6OPC - chains E and F of the 8 polymer chains in the assembly; structure by electron microscopy, 3.70 A resolution.

[Chain E (and F)]
Molecule: Cell division control protein 48
Organism: Saccharomyces cerevisiae
Notes: EC 3.6.4.6; chain F of this document is another copy of the same molecule, construct and numbering; everything in this record applies to it too
UniProt: P25694 (CDC48_YEAST); residue numbers follow UniProt; this construct covers 1-835
Amino-acid sequence (835 residues; row label = number of the first residue in the row):
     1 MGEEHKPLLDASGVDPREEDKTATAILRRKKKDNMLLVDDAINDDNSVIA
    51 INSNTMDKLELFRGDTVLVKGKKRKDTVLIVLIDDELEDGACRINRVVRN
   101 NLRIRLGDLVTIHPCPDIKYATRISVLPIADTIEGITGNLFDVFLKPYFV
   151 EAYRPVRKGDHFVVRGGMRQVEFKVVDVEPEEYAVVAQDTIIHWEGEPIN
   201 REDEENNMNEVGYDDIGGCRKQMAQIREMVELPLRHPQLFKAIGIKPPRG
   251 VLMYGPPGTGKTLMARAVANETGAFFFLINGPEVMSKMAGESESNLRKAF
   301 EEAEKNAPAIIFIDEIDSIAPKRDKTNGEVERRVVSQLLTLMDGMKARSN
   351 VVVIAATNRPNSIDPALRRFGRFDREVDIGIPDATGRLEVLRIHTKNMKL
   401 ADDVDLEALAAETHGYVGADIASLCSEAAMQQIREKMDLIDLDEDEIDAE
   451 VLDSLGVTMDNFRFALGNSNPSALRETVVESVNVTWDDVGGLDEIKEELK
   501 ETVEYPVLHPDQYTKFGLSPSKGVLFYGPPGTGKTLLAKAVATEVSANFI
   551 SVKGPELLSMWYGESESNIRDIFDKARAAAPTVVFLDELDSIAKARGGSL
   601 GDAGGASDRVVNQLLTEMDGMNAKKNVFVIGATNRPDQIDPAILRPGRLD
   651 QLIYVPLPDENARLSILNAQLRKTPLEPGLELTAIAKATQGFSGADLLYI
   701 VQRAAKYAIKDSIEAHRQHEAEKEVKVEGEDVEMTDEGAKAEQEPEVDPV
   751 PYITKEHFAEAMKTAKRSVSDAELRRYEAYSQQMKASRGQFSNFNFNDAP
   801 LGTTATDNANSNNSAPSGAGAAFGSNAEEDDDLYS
Not modelled in the structure: 1-30, 469-480, 714-751, 797-835 (chain F: 1-30, 197-218, 287-289, 381-382, 471-484, 517-521, 530-531, 559-562, 656-658, 726-743, 785-835)
Small-molecule neighbours:
  - ADP (adenosine-5'-diphosphate), molecule 1: Asp215, Ile216, Gly217, Gly258, Thr259, Gly260, Lys261, Thr262, Leu263, Arg266, Val390, Ile393, His394, Gly418, Ala419
  - ADP, molecule 2: Asp488, Val489, Gly490, Pro530, Gly531, Thr532, Gly533, Lys534, Thr535, Leu536, Ile666, Gln670, Gly694, Ala695, Leu698
  - ADP / beryllium trifluoride, molecule 1: Asp343, Arg369, Arg372
  - ADP / beryllium trifluoride, molecule 2: Asp619, Arg645, Arg648
UniProt features mapped onto this chain:
  - binding site (ATP): Pro257 to Leu263, Asn358, His394, Gly531 to Leu536
  - modified residue: Ser472 (Phosphoserine), Ser519 (Phosphoserine), Thr735 (Phosphothreonine), Ser770 (Phosphoserine)
  - cross-link (Glycyl lysine isopeptide (Lys-Gly)): Lys305 (interchain with G-Cter in ubiquitin), Lys322 (interchain with G-Cter in ubiquitin), Lys346 (interchain with G-Cter in ubiquitin), Lys522 (interchain with G-Cter in ubiquitin), Lys539 (interchain with G-Cter in ubiquitin), Lys594 (interchain with G-Cter in ubiquitin), Lys673 (interchain with G-Cter in ubiquitin)
  - mutagenesis: Lys261 (K261A: Moderate reduction in growth rate; K261T: Probable loss of ATP binding. Complete loss of catalytic activity), Glu315 (E315A: Moderate reduction in growth rate; E315D: Severe loss of catalytic activity without affecting cooperativity between the 2 ATP-binding regions. Slight reduction in growth rate ...), Asn358 (N358A: Slight reduction in growth rate. Restores cell growth; when associated with Q-315), Arg369 (R369A: No effect on growth rate. Restores cell growth; when associated with Q-315), Pro471 (P471A/S: Restores cell growth; when associated with Q-315), Arg475 (R475H: Restores cell growth; when associated with Q-315), Lys534 (K534A/T: Severe loss of catalytic activity. Lethal), Glu588 (E588D: Moderate reduction in growth rate; E588Q: Lethal), Arg645 (R645A: Lethal)

[Chain E / chain F interface]
Pairs across the interface (19):
  Lys287(E) - Asn327(F)
  Asn397(E) - Gly244(F)
  Met398(E) - Ile243(F)
  Ile433(E) - Ile243(F)  hydrophobic
  Leu442(E) - Leu232(F)  hydrophobic
  Asp443(E) - Arg235(F)
  Asp443(E) - His236(F)  hydrogen bond (side chain-backbone)
  Ile447(E) - His236(F)
  Ile447(E) - Gln238(F)
  Ile447(E) - Leu239(F)
  Met560(E) - Asp602(F)
  Pro675(E) - Lys515(F)
  Ala705(E) - Phe516(F)
  Ala708(E) - Phe516(F)  hydrophobic
  Ile709(E) - Gln512(F)
  Ile709(E) - Tyr513(F)  hydrophobic
  Ile709(E) - Phe516(F)  hydrophobic
  Ser712(E) - Gln512(F)
  Ile713(E) - Tyr505(F)  hydrophobic
Interface residues without a listed pair, chain E (19 interface residues in all): Glu283, Ser286, Ala429, Met437, Glu556
Interface residues without a listed pair, chain F (19 interface residues in all): Glu228, Glu231, Ile245, Ser336, Asn612

[In short]
The chain E/chain F interface involves 19 residues from each chain, with 1 hydrogen bond. The hydrogen-bonded
pair is Asp443(E)-His236(F). Bound to chain E: ADP / beryllium trifluoride and ADP. Curated annotation
(UniProt) lists 15 ATP-binding residues and 9 mutagenesis sites on chain E.
Both chains are Cell division control protein 48 (Saccharomyces cerevisiae). Entry 6OPC (Cdc48 Hexamer in a
complex with substrate and Shp1(Ubx Domain)) was determined by electron microscopy (same publication as 6OMB).
